Entry 9BYS (X-ray diffraction, 3.10 A resolution); this record covers chains A and AAAD of the 4 polymer chains in the assembly.

# Chain A
Molecule: Major histocompatibility complex class I-related gene protein
Source organism: Homo sapiens
UniProt: Q95460 (HMR1_HUMAN); residues 1-270 here correspond to UniProt positions 23-292 (UniProt number = residue number + 22)
Amino-acid sequence (271 residues; row label = number of the first residue in the row; numbering starts at 0):
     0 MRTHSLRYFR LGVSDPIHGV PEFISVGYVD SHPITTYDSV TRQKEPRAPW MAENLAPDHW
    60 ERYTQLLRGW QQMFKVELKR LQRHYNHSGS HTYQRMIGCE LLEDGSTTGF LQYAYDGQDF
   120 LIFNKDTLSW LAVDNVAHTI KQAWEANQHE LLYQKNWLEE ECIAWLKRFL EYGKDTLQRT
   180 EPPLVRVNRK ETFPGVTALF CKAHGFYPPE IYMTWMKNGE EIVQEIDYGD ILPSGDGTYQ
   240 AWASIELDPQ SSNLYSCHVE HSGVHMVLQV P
Not modelled in the structure: 193-194, 247-248
Sequence notes: initiating methionine (0); conflict Ser261 (Cys283 in Q95460)
Curated features (UniProtKB/Swiss-Prot):
  - binding site (5-(2-oxoethylideneamino)-6-(D-ribitylamino)uracil): Arg9, Ser24, Lys43, Arg94, Tyr152, Gln153
  - binding site (5-(2-oxopropylideneamino)-6-(D-ribitylamino)uracil): Arg9, Ser24, Lys43, Arg94, Tyr152, Gln153
  - binding site (7-hydroxy-6-methyl-8-(1-D-ribityl)lumazine): Arg9, Ser24, Lys43, Arg94, Tyr152, Gln153
  - binding site (8-(9H-purin-6-yl)-2-oxa-8-azabicyclo[3.3.1]nona-3,6-diene-4,6-dicarbaldehyde): Arg9, Lys43, His58, Arg94
  - binding site (2-amino-4-oxopteridine-6-carbaldehyde): Lys43
  - binding site (pyridoxal): Lys43
  - glycosylation: Asn85 (N-linked (GlcNAc...) asparagine)
Disulfides: Cys98-Cys161, Cys200-Cys256
Covalent attachments: compound Q87 linked to Lys43
Small-molecule neighbours: Q87 (1-deoxy-1-({2,6-dioxo-5-[(E)-(2-oxopropylidene)amino]-1,2,3,6-tetrahydropyrimidin-4-yl}amino)-D-ribitol): Tyr7, Arg9, Ser24, His58, Tyr62, Leu66, Trp69, Arg94, Ile96, Tyr152, Gln153, Trp156
Reported in the primary citation:
  - binding site for Q87: Arg9, Lys43, Arg94, Tyr152, Gln153
  - mutagenesis - E158A: decreased signaling in response to MBV28
  - mutagenesis - L65A, N155A, E158A: decreased binding to M33-64
  - mutagenesis - L65A, M72A, R79A, N146A, H148A, N155A, E158A: decreased binding to MAV36
  - mutagenesis - N146A, H148A, L151A, N155A: unchanged signaling in response to MBV28
  - mutagenesis - L65A, N146A, H148A, E158A: decreased signaling in response to MAV36

# Chain AAAD
Molecule: Beta-2-microglobulin
Source organism: Homo sapiens
UniProt: P61769 (B2MG_HUMAN); residues 1-99 here correspond to UniProt positions 21-119 (UniProt number = residue number + 20)
Amino-acid sequence (100 residues; row label = number of the first residue in the row; numbering starts at 0):
     0 MIQRTPKIQV YSRHPAENGK SNFLNCYVSG FHPSDIEVDL LKNGERIEKV EHSDLSFSKD
    60 WSFYLLYYTE FTPTEKDEYA CRVNHVTLSQ PKIVKWDRDM
Not modelled in the structure: 99
Sequence notes: initiating methionine (0)
Curated features (UniProtKB/Swiss-Prot):
  - modified residue: Gln2 (Pyrrolidone carboxylic acid)
  - glycosylation: Ile1 (N-linked (Glc) (glycation) isoleucine), Lys19 (N-linked (Glc) (glycation) lysine), Lys41 (N-linked (Glc) (glycation) lysine), Lys48 (N-linked (Glc) (glycation) lysine), Lys58 (N-linked (Glc) (glycation) lysine), Lys91 (N-linked (Glc) (glycation) lysine), Lys94 (N-linked (Glc) (glycation) lysine)
Disulfides: Cys25-Cys80

# Interface between chain A and chain AAAD
Pairs across the interface (44):
  Arg6(A) with Lys58(AAAD)
  Phe8(A) with Phe56(AAAD), hydrophobic; Ser57(AAAD)
  Leu10(A) with Phe56(AAAD), hydrophobic; Phe62(AAAD), hydrophobic
  Val25(A) with Phe56(AAAD), hydrophobic
  Tyr27(A) with Ser55(AAAD); Phe56(AAAD), hydrogen bond (side chain-backbone)
  Arg46(A) with Asp53(AAAD), salt bridge
  Thr91(A) with His31(AAAD)
  Gln93(A) with His31(AAAD), hydrogen bond; Trp60(AAAD), hydrogen bond (side chain-backbone); Phe62(AAAD)
  Arg94(A) with Trp60(AAAD)
  Met95(A) with Lys58(AAAD); Trp60(AAAD)
  Gln111(A) with Lys58(AAAD); Trp60(AAAD)
  Ala113(A) with Trp60(AAAD)
  Asp115(A) with Met0(AAAD); Ile1(AAAD), hydrogen bond (backbone-backbone); His31(AAAD)
  Gly116(A) with Arg3(AAAD); His31(AAAD)
  Gln117(A) with Ile1(AAAD)
  Asp118(A) with Trp60(AAAD), hydrogen bond
  Arg185(A) with Pro14(AAAD)
  His203(A) with Pro14(AAAD)
  Asp229(A) with Lys6(AAAD), salt bridge; Gln8(AAAD), hydrogen bond
  Leu231(A) with Gln8(AAAD); Tyr10(AAAD); Tyr26(AAAD), hydrophobic
  Pro232(A) with Tyr10(AAAD), hydrogen bond (backbone-side chain); Asn24(AAAD); Tyr26(AAAD), hydrophobic; Leu65(AAAD), hydrophobic
  Ser233(A) with Arg12(AAAD), hydrogen bond (backbone-side chain); Asn24(AAAD), hydrogen bond (backbone-side chain)
  Gly234(A) with Arg12(AAAD)
  Asp235(A) with Arg12(AAAD)
  Gln239(A) with Tyr10(AAAD); Ser11(AAAD); Arg12(AAAD)
Other interface residues (no listed pair), chain A (28 interface residues in all): Val19, Ile23, Tyr112
Other interface residues (no listed pair), chain AAAD (25 interface residues in all): His13, Ser33, Asp34, Leu54, Tyr63

# In short
28 residues of chain A and 25 residues of chain AAAD are in contact, with 9 hydrogen bonds and 2 salt bridges.
Among the polar pairs are Arg46(A)-Asp53(AAAD), Asp229(A)-Lys6(AAAD) and Tyr27(A)-Phe56(AAAD). From the paper:
a binding site for Q87 at Arg9(A), Lys43(A) and Arg94(A) among others; L65A, M72A and R79A of chain A, among
others, reduce binding to MAV36; 8 substitutions were tested in all.
Chain A is Major histocompatibility complex class I-related gene protein and chain AAAD is
Beta-2-microglobulin, both from Homo sapiens; the structure, Structure of human MAIT BV28 TCR in complex with
human MR1-5-OP-RU, was determined by X-ray diffraction.
